Entry 8E9G (electron microscopy, 2.60 A resolution); this record covers chains A and H of the 15 polymer chains in the assembly.

# Chain A
Name: NADH-quinone oxidoreductase subunit A
From: Mycolicibacterium smegmatis MC2 155
Notes: EC 7.1.1.-
Reference sequence: A0QU36 (A0QU36_MYCS2); residue numbers follow UniProt; this construct covers 1-122
Sequence (122 residues; each row starts with the number of its first residue):
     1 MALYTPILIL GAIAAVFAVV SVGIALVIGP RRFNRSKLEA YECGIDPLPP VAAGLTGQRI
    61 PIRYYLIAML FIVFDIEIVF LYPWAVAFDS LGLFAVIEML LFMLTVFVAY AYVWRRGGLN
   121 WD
Ligand contacts: menaquinone-9 (MQ9): Phe17, Ser21, Ile24

# Chain H
Name: NADH-quinone oxidoreductase subunit H
From: Mycolicibacterium smegmatis MC2 155
Notes: EC 7.1.1.-
Reference sequence: A0QU29 (NUOH_MYCS2); residue numbers follow UniProt; this construct covers 1-408
Sequence (408 residues; each row starts with the number of its first residue):
     1 MTHPDPTLFG HDPWWLMLAK AVAIFVFLLL TVLSAILIER KLLGRMQMRF GPNRVGPAGL
    61 LQSLADGIKL ALKEGLVPAG VDKPIYLLAP VISVIPAFVA FSVIPLGGAV SVFGHRTPLQ
   121 LTDLPVAVLF ILAATSIGVY GIVLAGWASG STYPLLGGLR SSAQVVSYEI AMGLSFVAVF
   181 LYAGTMSTSG IVAAQDRTWF VFLLLPSFLV YVVSMVGETN RAPFDLPEAE GELVGGFHTE
   241 YSSLKFAMFM LAEYVNMTTV SALATTMFLG GWHAPFPFNL IDGANSGWWP LLWFTAKVWT
   301 FMFLYFWLRA TLPRLRYDQF MALGWKVLIP VSLLWIMVVA ITRSLRQHGE GTWAAWLLTA
   361 AVVVVVALIW GLATSLRRRT VQPPPPQSTG AYPVPPLPSV GTKETADA
Unresolved in the structure: 396-408
Ligand contacts: menaquinone-9 (MQ9): Phe25, Val26, Leu29, Leu30, Val32, Leu33, Ile36, Arg40, Leu43, Ser63, Leu64, Asp66, Gly67, Ile68, Leu70, Ala71, Leu244, Phe246, Ala247, Met250, Leu251, Tyr254, Arg309
Reported in the primary citation:
  - binding site for menaquinone-9: Arg40, Tyr254, Arg309

# Chain A / chain H interface
Pairs across the interface (116):
  Ala2(A) - Gly10(H)
  Leu3(A) - Phe9(H)
  Leu3(A) - Gly10(H)
  Leu3(A) - Thr122(H)  hydrogen bond (backbone-side chain)
  Leu3(A) - Asp123(H)
  Leu3(A) - Leu124(H)
  Tyr4(A) - Leu124(H)  hydrophobic
  Thr5(A) - Met17(H)
  Pro6(A) - Met17(H)  hydrophobic
  Pro6(A) - Leu121(H)
  Pro6(A) - Thr122(H)
  Ile7(A) - Val99(H)  hydrophobic
  Ile7(A) - Ser102(H)
  Ile7(A) - Thr122(H)
  Ile7(A) - Leu124(H)  hydrophobic
  Ile7(A) - Phe130(H)  hydrophobic
  Ile9(A) - Met17(H)  hydrophobic
  Ile9(A) - Leu18(H)  hydrophobic
  Ile9(A) - Ala21(H)  hydrophobic
  Leu10(A) - Ala21(H)
  Leu10(A) - Phe98(H)
  Leu10(A) - Ser102(H)
  Leu10(A) - Leu121(H)  hydrophobic
  Gly11(A) - Val99(H)
  Ile13(A) - Phe25(H)  hydrophobic
  Ala14(A) - Phe98(H)  hydrophobic
  Ala15(A) - Ile95(H)  hydrophobic
  Phe17(A) - Phe25(H)  hydrophobic
  Phe17(A) - Phe98(H)  hydrophobic
  Phe17(A) - Leu251(H)  hydrophobic
  Ala18(A) - Val91(H)  hydrophobic
  Ala18(A) - Val94(H)  hydrophobic
  Ala18(A) - Met248(H)
  Ser21(A) - Leu244(H)
  Ser21(A) - Met248(H)
  Val22(A) - Val91(H)  hydrophobic
  Val22(A) - Met248(H)  hydrophobic
  Ile24(A) - Leu244(H)  hydrophobic
  Ala25(A) - Gly75(H)  hydrogen bond (backbone-backbone)
  Ala25(A) - Ser243(H)
  Ala25(A) - Leu244(H)  hydrophobic
  Leu26(A) - Val77(H)  hydrophobic
  Leu26(A) - Leu87(H)  hydrophobic
  Leu26(A) - Lys245(H)
  Ile28(A) - Ala71(H)
  Ile28(A) - Lys73(H)
  Gly29(A) - Leu72(H)
  Pro30(A) - Leu72(H)
  Pro30(A) - Glu74(H)
  Arg31(A) - Glu74(H)
  Arg31(A) - Gly75(H)  hydrogen bond (side chain-backbone)
  Arg32(A) - Glu74(H)  hydrogen bond (backbone-side chain)
  Lys37(A) - Glu74(H)  salt bridge
  Lys37(A) - Leu76(H)
  Leu38(A) - Leu76(H)  hydrophobic
  Leu38(A) - Pro78(H)
  Leu38(A) - Ala79(H)  hydrogen bond (backbone-backbone)
  Ala40(A) - Glu240(H)
  Tyr41(A) - Ser151(H)  hydrogen bond (backbone-side chain)
  Tyr41(A) - Val234(H)
  Tyr41(A) - Thr239(H)
  Tyr41(A) - Glu240(H)  hydrogen bond (backbone-side chain)
  Cys43(A) - Tyr153(H)  hydrogen bond
  Cys43(A) - Val234(H)  hydrophobic
  Ile60(A) - Leu155(H)  hydrophobic
  Ile60(A) - Leu159(H)  hydrophobic
  Tyr64(A) - Leu159(H)  hydrogen bond (side chain-backbone)
  Tyr64(A) - Ala163(H)
  Tyr64(A) - Met321(H)  hydrophobic
  Ile67(A) - Val166(H)  hydrophobic
  Ile67(A) - Met321(H)  hydrophobic
  Ile67(A) - Trp325(H)
  Leu70(A) - Trp325(H)
  Phe71(A) - Val166(H)
  Phe71(A) - Glu169(H)
  Phe71(A) - Ile170(H)  hydrophobic
  Phe71(A) - Trp325(H)  hydrophobic
  Phe74(A) - Ile170(H)  hydrophobic
  Phe74(A) - Trp325(H)  hydrophobic
  Asp75(A) - Ile170(H)
  Ile78(A) - Leu174(H)  hydrophobic
  Leu81(A) - Leu174(H)  hydrophobic
  Leu81(A) - Val177(H)  hydrophobic
  Tyr82(A) - Leu129(H)  hydrophobic
  Tyr82(A) - Gly173(H)  hydrogen bond (side chain-backbone)
  Tyr82(A) - Val177(H)  hydrophobic
  Tyr82(A) - Phe180(H)  hydrophobic
  Trp84(A) - Ala340(H)  hydrophobic
  Ala85(A) - Val177(H)
  Ala85(A) - Phe180(H)  hydrophobic
  Ala85(A) - Leu181(H)
  Val86(A) - Gly184(H)
  Val86(A) - Met186(H)  hydrophobic
  Phe88(A) - Leu181(H)  hydrophobic
  Phe88(A) - Ala340(H)
  Phe88(A) - Arg343(H)
  Leu93(A) - Ser344(H)
  Leu93(A) - His348(H)
  Leu100(A) - Ile341(H)  hydrophobic
  Met103(A) - Leu333(H)
  Met103(A) - Ile336(H)  hydrophobic
  Met103(A) - Met337(H)  hydrophobic
  Phe107(A) - Leu333(H)  hydrophobic
  Phe107(A) - Leu334(H)  hydrophobic
  Phe107(A) - Met337(H)  hydrophobic
  Tyr110(A) - Trp325(H)  hydrogen bond (side chain-backbone)
  Tyr110(A) - Ile329(H)  hydrophobic
  Tyr110(A) - Pro330(H)
  Trp114(A) - Lys326(H)
  Trp114(A) - Pro330(H)  hydrophobic
  Leu119(A) - Trp325(H)  hydrophobic
  Leu119(A) - Lys326(H)
  Asn120(A) - Lys326(H)
  Asp122(A) - Tyr317(H)  hydrogen bond
  Asp122(A) - Asp318(H)  hydrogen bond (side chain-backbone)
  Asp122(A) - Met321(H)
Other interface residues (no listed pair), chain A (58 interface residues in all): Val19, Glu39, Glu42, Ile62, Val96, Val106
Other interface residues (no listed pair), chain H (79 interface residues in all): Pro4, Leu29, Val103, Pro125, Leu132, Gly150, Thr152, Ser162, Val165, Phe176, Thr185, Leu372

# In short
58 residues of chain A and 79 residues of chain H are in contact, with 13 hydrogen bonds and 1 salt bridge.
Polar contacts include Lys37(A)-Glu74(H), Leu3(A)-Thr122(H) and Arg31(A)-Gly75(H). Menaquinone-9 is bound
between chain A and chain H. From the paper: a binding site for menaquinone-9 at Arg40(H), Tyr254(H) and
Arg309(H).
Here chain A is NADH-quinone oxidoreductase subunit A and chain H is NADH-quinone oxidoreductase subunit H,
both from Mycolicibacterium smegmatis MC2 155. Entry 8E9G (Mycobacterial respiratory complex I with both
quinone positions modelled) was determined by electron microscopy (same publication as 8E9H and 8E9I).
